PDB entry 3GL2 | X-ray diffraction, 2.10 A resolution | chains A and C of the 3 polymer chains in the assembly

[Chain A (and C)]
Protein: DdmC
Source organism: Stenotrophomonas maltophilia
Notes: chain C of this document is another copy of the same molecule, construct and numbering; everything in this record applies to it too
Reference sequence: Q5S3I3 (Q5S3I3_STEMA); residues 3-340 here correspond to UniProt positions 2-339 (UniProt number = residue number - 1)
Sequence (349 residues; each row starts with the number of its first residue):
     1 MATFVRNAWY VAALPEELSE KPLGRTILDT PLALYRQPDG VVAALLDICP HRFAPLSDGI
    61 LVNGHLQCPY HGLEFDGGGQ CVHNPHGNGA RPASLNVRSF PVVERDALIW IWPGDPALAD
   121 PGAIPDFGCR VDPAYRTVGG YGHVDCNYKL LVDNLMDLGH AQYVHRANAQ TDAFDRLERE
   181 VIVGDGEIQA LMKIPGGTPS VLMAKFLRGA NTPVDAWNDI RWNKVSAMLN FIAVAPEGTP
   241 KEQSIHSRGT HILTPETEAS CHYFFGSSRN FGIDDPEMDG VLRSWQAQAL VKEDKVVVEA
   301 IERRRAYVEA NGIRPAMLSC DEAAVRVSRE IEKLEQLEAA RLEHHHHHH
Unresolved in the structure: 1, 342-349 (chain C: 1, 159-177, 208-212, 341-349)
Construct notes: insertion (1-2, 341); expression tag (342-349)
Curated features (UniProtKB/Swiss-Prot):
  - binding site ([2Fe-2S] cluster): Cys-49, His-51, Cys-68, His-71
  - binding site (Fe cation): His-160, His-165, Asp-294
  - binding site (3,6-dichloro-2-methoxybenzoate): Asn-230, His-251, Trp-285
  - site: Asn-154 (Plays a role in the stabilization of the metal coordination)
Metal / ion sites: 2Fe-2S cluster Fe: Cys-49, His-51, Cys-68, His-71; Fe ion: His-160, His-165, Asp-294
Small-molecule neighbours:
  - 3,6-dichloro-2-methoxybenzoic acid (D3M): Leu-158, Ala-161, Leu-202, Phe-206, Asn-218, Asn-230, Ile-232, Ser-247, Gly-249, His-251, Gly-266, Trp-285, Leu-290
  - 2Fe-2S cluster (FES): Cys-49, His-51, Arg-52, Phe-53, Ala-54, Cys-68, Tyr-70, His-71, Gly-72, Leu-73
What the authors report for this chain:
  - binding site for 3,6-dichloro-2-methoxybenzoic acid: Leu-158, Ala-161, Leu-202, Met-203, Phe-206, Asn-218, Asn-230, Ile-232, His-251, Leu-282, Trp-285, Leu-290
  - conformationally variable residues (side-chain flip): Ile-232
  - catalytic residues: His-251, Trp-285

[Interface between chain A and chain C]
Pairs across the interface - 54 pairs, chain A then chain C:
  Asp-153(A) / Arg-52(C)  salt bridge
  Asn-154(A) / Tyr-70(C)  hydrogen bond
  Asp-157(A) / His-71(C)  salt bridge
  His-160(A) / Tyr-70(C)
  His-160(A) / His-71(C)
  Tyr-163(A) / Gln-67(C)
  Tyr-163(A) / Pro-69(C)
  Tyr-163(A) / Tyr-70(C)
  Tyr-163(A) / His-71(C)
  Tyr-163(A) / Gly-72(C)
  Tyr-163(A) / Pro-85(C)
  Val-164(A) / Pro-69(C)
  Val-164(A) / Tyr-70(C)  hydrophobic
  Arg-166(A) / Ile-60(C)
  Arg-166(A) / Gln-67(C)  hydrogen bond
  Phe-174(A) / His-86(C)
  Val-296(A) / Asp-58(C)
  Val-297(A) / Tyr-70(C)  hydrophobic
  Ala-300(A) / Pro-55(C)  hydrophobic
  Ile-301(A) / Arg-52(C)
  Ile-301(A) / Phe-53(C)
  Ile-301(A) / Ala-54(C)  hydrophobic
  Ile-301(A) / Tyr-70(C)  hydrophobic
  Arg-304(A) / Asp-47(C)  salt bridge
  Arg-304(A) / Phe-53(C)
  Arg-304(A) / Pro-55(C)
  Tyr-307(A) / Asp-29(C)
  Tyr-307(A) / Thr-30(C)
  Tyr-307(A) / Pro-31(C)
  Tyr-307(A) / Leu-46(C)
  Tyr-307(A) / Ile-48(C)  hydrophobic
  Tyr-307(A) / Arg-98(C)
  Val-308(A) / Phe-53(C)  hydrophobic
  Ile-313(A) / Phe-53(C)  hydrophobic
  Arg-314(A) / Phe-53(C)
  Pro-315(A) / Pro-50(C)
  Pro-315(A) / His-51(C)
  Pro-315(A) / Phe-53(C)
  Ala-316(A) / Pro-50(C)  hydrogen bond (backbone-backbone)
  Ala-316(A) / His-51(C)  hydrogen bond (backbone-backbone)
  Ala-316(A) / Ser-94(C)
  Ala-316(A) / Leu-95(C)  hydrophobic
  Met-317(A) / His-51(C)
  Met-317(A) / Arg-52(C)
  Leu-318(A) / His-51(C)
  Leu-318(A) / Asn-84(C)
  Leu-318(A) / His-86(C)
  Leu-318(A) / Leu-95(C)  hydrophobic
  Ser-319(A) / His-86(C)
  Ser-319(A) / Gly-87(C)  hydrogen bond (side chain-backbone)
  Cys-320(A) / His-86(C)
  Asp-321(A) / His-51(C)  salt bridge
  Asp-321(A) / Arg-52(C)  salt bridge
  Ala-324(A) / Arg-52(C)
Also at the interface, not in a pair above, chain A (28 interface residues in all): Leu-150, Val-298, Val-325
Also at the interface, not in a pair above, chain C (28 interface residues in all): Ser-57, Leu-73

[In short]
The chain A/chain C interface involves 28 residues from each chain, with 5 hydrogen bonds and 5 salt bridges.
Polar pairs include Asp-153(A)/Arg-52(C), Asp-157(A)/His-71(C) and Arg-304(A)/Asp-47(C). Chain A binds 2Fe-2S
cluster and 3,6-dichloro-2-methoxybenzoic acid. The paper reports catalytic residues His-251(A) and
Trp-285(A); a binding site for 3,6-dichloro-2-methoxybenzoic acid at Leu-158(A), Ala-161(A) and Leu-202(A)
among others.
Both chains are DdmC (Stenotrophomonas maltophilia). Entry 3GL2 (Crystal structure of dicamba monooxygenase
bound to dicamba) was determined by X-ray diffraction together with 3GL0 and 3GKE from the same study.
